PDB entry 4WZQ | X-ray diffraction, 2.80 A resolution | chains A and B of the 3 polymer chains in the assembly

# Chain A
Protein: RNA dependent-RNA polymerase 3D
From: Foot-and-mouth disease virus
UniProtKB: A4H1Z0 (A4H1Z0_9PICO); residues 1-470 here correspond to UniProt positions 1858-2327 (UniProt number = residue number + 1857)
Sequence (481 residues; numbered 1 to 481; the number before each row is that of its first residue):
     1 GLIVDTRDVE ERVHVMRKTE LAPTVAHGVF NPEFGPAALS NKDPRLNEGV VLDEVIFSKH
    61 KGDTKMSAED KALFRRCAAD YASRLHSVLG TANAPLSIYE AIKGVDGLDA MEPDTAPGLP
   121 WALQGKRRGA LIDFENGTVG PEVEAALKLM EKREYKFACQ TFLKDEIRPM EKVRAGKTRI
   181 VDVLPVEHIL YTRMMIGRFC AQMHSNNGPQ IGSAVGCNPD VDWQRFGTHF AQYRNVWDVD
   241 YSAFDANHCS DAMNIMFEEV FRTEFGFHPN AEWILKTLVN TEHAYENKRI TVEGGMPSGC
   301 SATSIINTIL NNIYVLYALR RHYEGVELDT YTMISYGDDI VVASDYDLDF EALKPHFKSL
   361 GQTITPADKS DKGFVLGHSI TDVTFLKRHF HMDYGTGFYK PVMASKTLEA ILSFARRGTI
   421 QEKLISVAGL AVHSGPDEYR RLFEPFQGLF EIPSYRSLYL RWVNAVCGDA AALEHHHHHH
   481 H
Disordered / not traced: 477-481
Differences from the reference sequence: engineered mutation Glu20 (Lys1877 in A4H1Z0); expression tag (471-481)
Bound ions: Mn2+ near Asp339 (its only coordinating residue here)
From the paper describing this entry:
  - conformationally variable residues (loop rearrangement, side-chain flip): Met16 to Lys18
  - contacts within the chain: Arg17-Ser40, Arg17-Asn41, Arg17-Tyr285, Arg17-Glu286
  - binding site for RNA template (chain B): Met16, Phe162, Lys164

# Chain B
Molecule: RNA template
Sequence (8 nucleotides; row label = number of the first residue in the row):
   903 AUGGGCCC

# Interface between chain A and chain B
Contacting residue pairs - 42 pairs, chain A then chain B:
  Met16(A) with A903(B), sugar contact
  Glu20(A) with A903(B), hydrogen bond to the base
  Gly107(A) with G907(B), phosphate contact
  Leu108(A) with G906(B), phosphate contact; G907(B), phosphate contact
  Asp109(A) with G907(B), hydrogen bond to the phosphate; C908(B), phosphate contact
  Glu112(A) with G905(B), phosphate contact
  Thr115(A) with G905(B), phosphate contact
  Ala116(A) with A903(B), phosphate contact; U904(B), phosphate contact
  Arg128(A) with U904(B), phosphate contact; G905(B), salt bridge to the phosphate
  Phe162(A) with A903(B), phosphate contact
  Lys164(A) with U904(B), base contact
  Val181(A) with U904(B), sugar contact
  Val183(A) with U904(B), sugar contact
  Ile189(A) with G905(B), sugar contact; G906(B), phosphate contact
  Arg193(A) with G906(B), salt bridge to the phosphate
  His204(A) with G906(B), sugar contact; G907(B), sugar contact
  Val215(A) with G906(B), sugar contact
  Gly216(A) with G907(B), hydrogen bond to the sugar; C908(B), sugar contact
  Cys217(A) with G907(B), hydrogen bond to the sugar; C908(B), sugar contact
  Asn218(A) with C908(B), hydrogen bond to the sugar; C909(B), phosphate contact
  Ser298(A) with U904(B), base contact
  Gly299(A) with U904(B), hydrogen bond to the sugar; G905(B), sugar contact
  Cys300(A) with G905(B), hydrogen bond to the sugar
  Ser301(A) with G905(B), sugar contact; G906(B), phosphate contact
  Ala302(A) with G905(B), hydrogen bond to the sugar
  Thr303(A) with G905(B), sugar contact
  Ser304(A) with G905(B), hydrogen bond to the base
  Tyr336(A) with G906(B), hydrogen bond to the base; G907(B), sugar contact
  Ser426(A) with C909(B), base contact
  Arg461(A) with C910(B), salt bridge to the phosphate
Other interface residues (no listed pair), chain A (35 interface residues in all): Asp182, Leu184, Ile305, Arg416, Glu422

# In short
The interface between chain A and chain B involves 35 residues on one side and 8 on the other, with 10
hydrogen bonds and 3 salt bridges. Polar contacts include Glu20(A)-A903(B), Ser304(A)-G905(B) and
Tyr336(A)-G906(B). From the paper: a binding site for RNA template (chain B) at Met16(A), Phe162(A) and
Lys164(A); conformational variability at Met16(A).
Here chain A is RNA dependent-RNA polymerase 3D (Foot-and-mouth disease virus) and chain B is RNA template.
Entry 4WZQ (Mutant K20E of RNA dependent RNA polymerase 3D from Foot-and-Mouth disease Virus complexed with
RNA) was determined by X-ray diffraction together with 4WYL, 4WYW, 4WZM and 4X2B from the same study.
